PDB entry 7B24 | X-ray diffraction, 2.05 A resolution | chains C and F of the 8 polymer chains in the assembly

[Chain C]
Name: DtxR family iron (Metal) dependent repressor
Source organism: Saccharopolyspora erythraea (strain ATCC 11635 / DSM 40517 / JCM 4748 / NBRC 13426 / NCIMB 8594 / NRRL 2338)
UniProt: A0A2A9J1W2 (A0A2A9J1W2_SACEN); numbering as in UniProt (aligned over 1-231)
Chain sequence (233 residues; numbered -1 to 231; the number before each row is that of its first residue; numbers below 1 keep their minus sign (Gly-1 is residue -1)):
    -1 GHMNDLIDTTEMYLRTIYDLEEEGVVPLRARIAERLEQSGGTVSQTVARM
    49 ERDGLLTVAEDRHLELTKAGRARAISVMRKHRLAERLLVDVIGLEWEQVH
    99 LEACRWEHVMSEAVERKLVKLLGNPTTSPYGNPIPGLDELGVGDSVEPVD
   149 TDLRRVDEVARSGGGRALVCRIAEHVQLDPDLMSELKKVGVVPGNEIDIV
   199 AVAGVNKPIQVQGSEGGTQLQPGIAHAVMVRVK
Not modelled in the structure: -1 to 1, 140-145
Construct notes: expression tag (-1 to 0); engineered mutation Gly39 (Pro in A0A2A9J1W2)
Ion coordination: Co2+ site 1: Met10, Cys102, Glu105, His106; Co2+ site 2: His79, Glu83, His98, Glu172, Gln175

[Chain F]
Molecule: consensus DNA-binding sequence
Sequence (30 nucleotides; numbered 1 to 30; the number before each row is that of its first residue):
     1 CGTACTTAGGTTAGGCTAACCTAAGTCACG
Not modelled in the structure: 30

[How chain C and chain F interact]
Pairs across the interface (14):
  Thr7(C) - DG14(F)  phosphate contact
  Thr7(C) - DG15(F)  hydrogen bond to the phosphate
  Glu35(C) - DC16(F)  phosphate contact
  Gln36(C) - DG15(F)  hydrogen bond to the phosphate
  Gln36(C) - DC16(F)  phosphate contact
  Ser37(C) - DC16(F)  hydrogen bond to the phosphate
  Ser37(C) - DT17(F)  base contact
  Thr40(C) - DG15(F)  sugar contact
  Thr40(C) - DC16(F)  hydrogen bond to the phosphate
  Gln43(C) - DG14(F)  base contact
  Gln43(C) - DG15(F)  hydrogen bond to the base
  Arg47(C) - DA13(F)  phosphate contact
  Arg47(C) - DG14(F)  salt bridge to the phosphate
  Arg50(C) - DA13(F)  salt bridge to the phosphate
Interface residues without a listed pair, chain C (10 interface residues in all): Leu4, Thr8

[Overview]
Chain C and chain F form an interface of 10 and 5 residues respectively; the contacts include 5 hydrogen bonds
and 2 salt bridges. Polar pairs include Gln43(C)-DG15(F), Thr7(C)-DG15(F) and Gln36(C)-DG15(F). Met10(C),
Cys102(C), Glu105(C) and His106(C) coordinate Co2+ site 1.
Here chain C is DtxR family iron (Metal) dependent repressor (Saccharopolyspora erythraea (strain ATCC 11635 /
DSM 40517 / JCM 4748 / NBRC 13426 / NCIMB 8594 / NRRL 2338)) and chain F is consensus DNA-binding sequence.
Entry 7B24 (DtxR-like iron-dependent regulator IdeR (P39G variant) complexed with cobalt and its consensus
DNA-binding sequence) was determined by X-ray diffraction (same publication as 7B1V, 7B1Y, 7B20, 7B23 and
7B25).
